PDB entry 7AII | X-ray diffraction, 2.62 A resolution | chains A and T of the 4 polymer chains in the assembly

Chain A:
Molecule: Gag-Pol polyprotein
From: Human immunodeficiency virus type 1 BH10
Notes: EC 3.4.23.16, 2.7.7.49, 2.7.7.7, 3.1.26.13, 3.1.13.2, 2.7.7.-, 3.1.-.-
UniProt: P03366 (POL_HV1B1); residues 1-554 here correspond to UniProt positions 600-1153 (UniProt number = residue number + 599)
Chain sequence (556 residues; row label = number of the first residue in the row; numbers below 1 keep their minus sign (Met-1 is residue -1)):
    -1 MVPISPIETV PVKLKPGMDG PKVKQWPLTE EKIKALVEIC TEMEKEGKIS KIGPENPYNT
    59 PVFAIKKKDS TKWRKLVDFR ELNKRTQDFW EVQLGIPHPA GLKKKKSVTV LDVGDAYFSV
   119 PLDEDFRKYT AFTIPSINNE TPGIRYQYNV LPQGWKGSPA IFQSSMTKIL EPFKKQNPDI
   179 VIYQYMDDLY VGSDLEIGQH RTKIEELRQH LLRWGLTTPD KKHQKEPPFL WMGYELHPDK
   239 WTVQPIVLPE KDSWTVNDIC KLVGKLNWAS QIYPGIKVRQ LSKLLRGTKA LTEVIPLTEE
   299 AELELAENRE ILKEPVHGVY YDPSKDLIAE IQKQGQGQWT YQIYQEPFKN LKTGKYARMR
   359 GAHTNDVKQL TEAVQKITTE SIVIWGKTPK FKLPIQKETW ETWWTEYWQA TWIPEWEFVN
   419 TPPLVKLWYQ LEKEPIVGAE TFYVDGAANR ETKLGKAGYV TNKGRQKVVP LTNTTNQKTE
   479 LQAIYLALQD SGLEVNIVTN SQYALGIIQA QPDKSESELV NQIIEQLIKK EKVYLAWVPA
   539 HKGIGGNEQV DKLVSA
Disordered / not traced: -1
Construct notes: initiating methionine (-1); expression tag (0); engineered mutation Cys258 (Gln857 in P03366), Ser280 (Cys879 in P03366), Asn498 (Asp1097 in P03366)
UniProt features mapped onto this chain:
  - region: Phe227 to His235 (RT 'primer grip')
  - motif: Trp398 to Trp414 (Tryptophan repeat motif)
  - binding site (Mg(2+)): Asp110, Asp185, Asp186, Asp443, Glu478, Asp549
  - site: Trp401 (Essential for RT p66/p51 heterodimerization), Trp414 (Essential for RT p66/p51 heterodimerization), Phe440, Tyr441 (Cleavage)
Ion coordination: Mn2+ site 1: Asp110, Val111, Asp185 (together with L-Methionine Tenofovir); Mn2+ site 2: Asp443, Gly444
Ligand contacts: L-Methionine Tenofovir (RFE): Lys65, Lys66, Arg72, Leu74, Asp110, Val111, Gly112, Asp113, Ala114, Tyr115, Gln151, Met184, Asp185

Chain T:
Molecule: 27-nt DNA strand
Sequence (27 nucleotides; each row starts with the number of its first residue):
   701 ATGGTCGGCG CCCGAACAGG GACTGTG
Disordered / not traced: 701-702, 726-727

Chain A / chain T interface:
Residue-residue contacts - 39 pairs, chain A then chain T:
  Phe61(A) with DT705(T), base contact
  Ile63(A) with DT705(T), base contact
  Leu74(A) with DT705(T), base contact
  Val75(A) with DT705(T), sugar contact
  Asp76(A) with DT705(T), sugar contact
  Arg78(A) with DG704(T), phosphate contact; DT705(T), salt bridge to the phosphate; DC706(T), phosphate contact
  Asn81(A) with DC706(T), sugar contact
  Glu89(A) with DG707(T), phosphate contact; DG708(T), phosphate contact
  Gln91(A) with DG708(T), sugar contact
  Leu92(A) with DC709(T), sugar contact
  Ile94(A) with DG708(T), base contact; DC709(T), base contact
  Gln151(A) with DT705(T), base contact
  Gly152(A) with DT705(T), hydrogen bond to the base; DC706(T), sugar contact
  Lys154(A) with DC706(T), phosphate contact; DG707(T), sugar contact
  Pro157(A) with DG707(T), sugar contact
  Tyr183(A) with DG707(T), hydrogen bond to the base; DG708(T), hydrogen bond to the base
  Asn265(A) with DC711(T), sugar contact; DC712(T), phosphate contact
  Ser280(A) with DC712(T), phosphate contact; DC713(T), phosphate contact
  Leu283(A) with DC713(T), sugar contact
  Arg284(A) with DC713(T), salt bridge to the phosphate; DG714(T), phosphate contact
  Gly285(A) with DC713(T), phosphate contact; DG714(T), hydrogen bond to the phosphate
  Lys353(A) with DC712(T), salt bridge to the phosphate
  Ala355(A) with DC712(T), phosphate contact
  Lys374(A) with DC711(T), salt bridge to the phosphate
  Arg448(A) with DA722(T), base contact
  Asn474(A) with DC723(T), sugar contact
  Gln500(A) with DG721(T), phosphate contact; DA722(T), phosphate contact
Other interface residues (no listed pair), chain A (33 interface residues in all): Gly93, Tyr115, Trp153, Met184, Lys281, His539
Other interface residues (no listed pair), chain T (14 interface residues in all): DG703

In short:
33 residues of chain A and 14 residues of chain T are in contact; the contacts include 4 hydrogen bonds and 4
salt bridges. Among the polar pairs are Gly152(A)-DT705(T), Tyr183(A)-DG707(T) and Tyr183(A)-DG708(T). Chain A
binds L-Methionine Tenofovir.
Chain A is Gag-Pol polyprotein (Human immunodeficiency virus type 1 BH10) and chain T is a 27-nt DNA strand;
the structure, HIV-1 reverse transcriptase complex with DNA and L-methionine tenofovir with bound manganese,
was determined by X-ray diffraction, deposited together with 7AHX, 7AID, 7AIF, 7AIG and 7AIJ.
